Entry 8OSK (electron microscopy, 3.60 A resolution); this record covers chains B and J of the 12 polymer chains in the assembly.

[Chain B]
Molecule: Histone H4
Organism: Homo sapiens
Reference sequence: P62805 (H4_HUMAN); residues 0-102 here correspond to UniProt positions 1-103 (UniProt number = residue number + 1)
Chain sequence (106 residues; row label = number of the first residue in the row; numbers below 1 keep their minus sign (Gly-3 is residue -3)):
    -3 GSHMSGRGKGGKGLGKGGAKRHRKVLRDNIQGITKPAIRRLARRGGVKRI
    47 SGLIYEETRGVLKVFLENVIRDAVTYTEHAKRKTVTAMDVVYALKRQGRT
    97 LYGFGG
Not modelled in the structure: -3 to 21, 102
Differences from the reference sequence: expression tag (-3 to -1)
Swiss-Prot annotation at these positions:
  - DNA-binding region: Lys16 to Lys20
  - modified residue: Ser1 (N-acetylserine), Arg3 (Asymmetric dimethylarginine), Lys5 (N6-(2-hydroxyisobutyryl)lysine), Lys8 (N6-(2-hydroxyisobutyryl)lysine), Lys12 (N6-(2-hydroxyisobutyryl)lysine), Lys16 (N6-(2-hydroxyisobutyryl)lysine), Lys20 (N6,N6,N6-trimethyllysine), Lys31 (N6-(2-hydroxyisobutyryl)lysine), Lys44 (N6-(2-hydroxyisobutyryl)lysine), Ser47 (Phosphoserine), Tyr51 (Phosphotyrosine), Lys59 (N6-(2-hydroxyisobutyryl)lysine), Lys77 (N6-(2-hydroxyisobutyryl)lysine), Lys79 (N6-(2-hydroxyisobutyryl)lysine), Thr80 (Phosphothreonine), Tyr88 (Phosphotyrosine), Lys91 (N6-(2-hydroxyisobutyryl)lysine)
  - cross-link (Glycyl lysine isopeptide (Lys-Gly)): Lys12 (interchain with G-Cter in SUMO2), Lys20 (interchain with G-Cter in SUMO2), Lys31 (interchain with G-Cter in SUMO2), Lys59 (interchain with G-Cter in SUMO2), Lys79 (interchain with G-Cter in SUMO2), Lys91 (interchain with G-Cter in SUMO2)

[Chain J]
Molecule: 153-nt DNA strand
Sequence (153 nucleotides; row label = number of the first residue in the row; numbers below 1 keep their minus sign (DA-2 is residue -2)):
    -2 ATCACAGGATGTATGCACGTGACCCGTGCCTGGAGACTAGGGAGTAATCC
    48 CCTTGGCGGTTAAAACGCGGGGGACAGCGCGTACGTGCGTTTAAGCGGTG
    98 CTAGAGCTGTCTACGACCAATTGAGCGGCCTGCAGACCGGGATTCTCCAG
   148 GAT
Not modelled in the structure: -2 to 1, 126-150

[How chain B and chain J interact]
Residue-residue contacts - 11 pairs, chain B then chain J:
  Arg35(B) - DG82(J)  salt bridge to the phosphate
  Arg45(B) - DC81(J)  sugar contact
  Arg45(B) - DG82(J)  sugar contact
  Ile46(B) - DC81(J)  phosphate contact
  Ile46(B) - DG82(J)  hydrogen bond to the phosphate
  Ser47(B) - DC81(J)  phosphate contact
  Gly48(B) - DC81(J)  hydrogen bond to the phosphate
  Arg78(B) - DA102(J)  phosphate contact
  Lys79(B) - DA102(J)  hydrogen bond to the phosphate
  Thr80(B) - DG101(J)  hydrogen bond to the phosphate
  Thr80(B) - DA102(J)  hydrogen bond to the phosphate
Interface residues without a listed pair, chain B (10 interface residues in all): Arg39, Tyr51
Interface residues without a listed pair, chain J (6 interface residues in all): DT83, DG103

[Summary]
10 residues of chain B face 6 of chain J across their interface, with 5 hydrogen bonds and 1 salt bridge.
Polar contacts include Ile46(B)-DG82(J), Gly48(B)-DC81(J) and Lys79(B)-DA102(J). Curated annotation (UniProt)
lists a DNA-binding region on chain B.
Here chain B is Histone H4 (Homo sapiens) and chain J is a 153-nt DNA strand. Entry 8OSK (Cryo-EM structure of
CLOCK-BMAL1 bound to a nucleosomal E-box at position SHL+5.8 (composite map)) was determined by electron
microscopy (same publication as 8OSJ, 8OSL, 8OTS and 8OTT).
